PDB entry 6PTN | electron microscopy, 5.80 A resolution (low resolution: residue-level contacts below are approximate; hydrogen-bond / salt-bridge calls are withheld) | chains E and H of the 25 polymer chains in the assembly

# Chain E
Protein: DNA polymerase alpha-binding protein
From: Saccharomyces cerevisiae
UniProtKB: Q01454 (CTF4_YEAST); numbering as in UniProt (aligned over 1-927)
Chain sequence (927 residues; each row starts with the number of its first residue):
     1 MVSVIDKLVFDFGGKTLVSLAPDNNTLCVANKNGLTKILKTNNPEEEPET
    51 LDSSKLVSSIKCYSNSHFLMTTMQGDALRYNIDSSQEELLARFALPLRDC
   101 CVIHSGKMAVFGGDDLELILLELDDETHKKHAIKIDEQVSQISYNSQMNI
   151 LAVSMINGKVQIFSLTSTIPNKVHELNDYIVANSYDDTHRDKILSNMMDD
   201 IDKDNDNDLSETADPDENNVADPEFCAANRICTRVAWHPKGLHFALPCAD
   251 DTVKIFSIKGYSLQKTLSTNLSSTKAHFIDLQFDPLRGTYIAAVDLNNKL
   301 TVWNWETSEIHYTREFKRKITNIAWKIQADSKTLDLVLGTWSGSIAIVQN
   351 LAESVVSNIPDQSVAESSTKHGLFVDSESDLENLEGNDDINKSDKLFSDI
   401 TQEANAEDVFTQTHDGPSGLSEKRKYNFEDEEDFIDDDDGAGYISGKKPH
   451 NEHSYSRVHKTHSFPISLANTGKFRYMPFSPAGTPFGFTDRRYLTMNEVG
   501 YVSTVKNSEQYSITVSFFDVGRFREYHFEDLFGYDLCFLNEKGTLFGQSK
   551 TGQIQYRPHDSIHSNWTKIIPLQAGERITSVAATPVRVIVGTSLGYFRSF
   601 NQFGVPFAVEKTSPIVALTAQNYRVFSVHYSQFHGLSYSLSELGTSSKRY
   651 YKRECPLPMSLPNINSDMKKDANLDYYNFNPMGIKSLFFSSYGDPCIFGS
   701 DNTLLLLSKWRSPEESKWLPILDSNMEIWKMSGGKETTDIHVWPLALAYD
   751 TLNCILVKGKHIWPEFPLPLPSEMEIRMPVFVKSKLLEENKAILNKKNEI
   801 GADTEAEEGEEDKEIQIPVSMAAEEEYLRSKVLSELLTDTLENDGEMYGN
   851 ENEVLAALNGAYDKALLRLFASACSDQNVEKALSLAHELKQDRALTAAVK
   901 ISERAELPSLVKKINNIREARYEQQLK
Disordered / not traced: 1-473, 664-670, 791-813
Curated features (UniProtKB/Swiss-Prot):
  - modified residue: Ser377 (Phosphoserine), Ser379 (Phosphoserine), Ser398 (Phosphoserine), Thr401 (Phosphothreonine), Thr411 (Phosphothreonine), Ser463 (Phosphoserine)

# Chain H
Protein: Cell division control protein 45
From: Saccharomyces cerevisiae
UniProtKB: Q08032 (CDC45_YEAST); residues 1-650 here = UniProt positions 1-650
Chain sequence (650 residues; numbered 1 to 650; the number before each row is that of its first residue):
     1 MYYGISQFSEAYNKILRNSSSHSSCQLVIFVSCLNIDALCATKMLSLLFK
    51 KQLVQSQIVPIFGYSELRRHYSQLDDNINSLLLVGFGGVIDLEAFLEIDP
   101 QEYVIDTDEKSGEQSFRRDIYVLDAHRPWNLDNIFGSQIIQCFDDGTVDD
   151 TLGEQKEAYYKLLELDEESGDDELSGDENDNNGGDDEATDADEVTDEDEE
   201 DEDETISNKRGNSSIGPNDLSKRKQRKKQIHEYEGVLEEYYSQGTTVVNS
   251 ISAQIYSLLSAIGETNLSNLWLNILGTTSLDIAYAQVYNRLYPLLQDEVK
   301 RLTPSSRNSVKTPDTLTLNIQPDYYLFLLRHSSLYDSFYYSNYVNAKLSL
   351 WNENGKKRLHKMFARMGIPLSTAQETWLYMDHSIKRELGIIFDKNLDRYG
   401 LQDIIRDGFVRTLGYRGSISASEFVEALTALLEVGNSTDKDSVKINNDNN
   451 DDTDGEEEEDNSAQKLTNLRKRWVSNFWLSWDALDDRKVELLNRGIQLAQ
   501 DLQRAIFNTGVAILEKKLIKHLRIYRLCVLQDGPDLDLYRNPLTLLRLGN
   551 WLIECCAESEDKQLLPMVLASIDENTDTYLVAGLTPRYPRGLDTIHTKKP
   601 ILNNFSMAFQQITAETDAKVRIDNFESSIIEIRREDLSPFLEKLTLSGLL
Disordered / not traced: 1-4, 103-113, 166-217, 437-461, 592-596
Curated features (UniProtKB/Swiss-Prot):
  - modified residue: Thr453 (Phosphothreonine)

# Chain E / chain H interface
Contacting residue pairs (25; chain E residue first):
  Thr489(E) with Ser306(H)
  Arg491(E) with Arg301(H); Leu302(H); Thr303(H); Pro304(H)
  Val505(E) with Lys300(H); Arg301(H)
  Gln510(E) with Asp297(H)
  Ser512(E) with Arg301(H)
  Thr514(E) with Arg301(H)
  Arg524(E) with Asn13(H); Ile262(H)
  Glu525(E) with Ile262(H); Gly263(H); Thr265(H)
  Tyr526(E) with Ser260(H); Ala261(H); Ile262(H); Gly263(H)
  His527(E) with Ser260(H); Arg301(H)
  Glu529(E) with Asp297(H); Glu298(H)
  Phe766(E) with Thr303(H); Pro304(H)
Interface residues without a listed pair, chain E (17 interface residues in all): Phe488, Asp490, Ile513, Phe528, Pro767
Interface residues without a listed pair, chain H (15 interface residues in all): Glu264

# Overview
17 residues of chain E and 15 residues of chain H are in contact.
Here chain E is DNA polymerase alpha-binding protein and chain H is Cell division control protein 45, both
from Saccharomyces cerevisiae. Entry 6PTN (Structure of Ctf4 trimer in complex with two CMG helicases) was
determined by electron microscopy together with 6PTJ and 6PTO from the same study.
